Entry 7ZJI (electron microscopy, 3.40 A resolution); this record covers chains B and A of the 4 polymer chains in the assembly.

[Chain B (and A)]
Name: Transient receptor potential cation channel subfamily V member 2, Enhanced green fluorescent protein
Organism: Rattus norvegicus
Notes: chain A of this document is another copy of the same molecule, construct and numbering; everything in this record applies to it too
Reference sequence: chimeric construct of A0A0G2JSH6, A0A7G8ZY66: residues 1-761 from A0A0G2JSH6 (A0A0G2JSH6_RAT) positions 1-761 (same numbers); residues 776-1018 from A0A7G8ZY66 positions 2-244 (UniProt number = residue number - 774)
Sequence (1026 residues; numbered 1 to 1026; the number before each row is that of its first residue):
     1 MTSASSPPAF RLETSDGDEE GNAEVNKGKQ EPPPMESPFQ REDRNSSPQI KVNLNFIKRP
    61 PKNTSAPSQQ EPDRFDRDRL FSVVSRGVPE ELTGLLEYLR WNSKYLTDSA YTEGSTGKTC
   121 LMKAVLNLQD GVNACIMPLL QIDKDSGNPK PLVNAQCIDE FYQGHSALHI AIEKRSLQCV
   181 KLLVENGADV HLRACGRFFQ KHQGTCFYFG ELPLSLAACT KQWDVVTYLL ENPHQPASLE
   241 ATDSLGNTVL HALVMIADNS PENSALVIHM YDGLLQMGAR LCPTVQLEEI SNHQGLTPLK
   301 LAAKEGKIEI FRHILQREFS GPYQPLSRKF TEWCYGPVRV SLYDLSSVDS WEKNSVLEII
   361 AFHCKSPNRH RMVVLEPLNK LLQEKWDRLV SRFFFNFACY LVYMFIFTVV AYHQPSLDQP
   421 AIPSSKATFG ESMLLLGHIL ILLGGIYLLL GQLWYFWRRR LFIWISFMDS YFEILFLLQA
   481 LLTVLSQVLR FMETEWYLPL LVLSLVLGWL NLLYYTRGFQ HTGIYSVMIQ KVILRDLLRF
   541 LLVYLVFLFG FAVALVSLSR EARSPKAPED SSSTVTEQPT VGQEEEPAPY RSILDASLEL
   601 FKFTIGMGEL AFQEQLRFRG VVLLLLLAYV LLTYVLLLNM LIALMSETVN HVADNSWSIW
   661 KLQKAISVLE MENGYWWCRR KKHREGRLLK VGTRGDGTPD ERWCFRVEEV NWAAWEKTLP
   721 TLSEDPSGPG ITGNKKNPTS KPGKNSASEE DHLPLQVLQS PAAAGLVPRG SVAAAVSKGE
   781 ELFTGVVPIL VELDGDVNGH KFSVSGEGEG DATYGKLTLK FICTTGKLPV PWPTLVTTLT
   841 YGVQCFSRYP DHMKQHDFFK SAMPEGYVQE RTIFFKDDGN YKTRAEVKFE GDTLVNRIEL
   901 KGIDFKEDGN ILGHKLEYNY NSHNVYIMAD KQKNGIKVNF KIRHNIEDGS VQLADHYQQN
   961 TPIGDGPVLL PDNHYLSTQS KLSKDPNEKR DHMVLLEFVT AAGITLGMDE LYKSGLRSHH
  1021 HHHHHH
Not modelled in the structure: 1-74, 417-428, 560-587, 694-701, 717-1026 (chain A: 1-74, 417-428, 560-588, 694-701, 717-1026)
Differences from the reference sequence: conflict S571 (Asn in A0A0G2JSH6), S572 (Asn in A0A0G2JSH6), A713 (Val in A0A0G2JSH6), K981 (Ala207 in A0A7G8ZY66); linker (762-775); expression tag (1019-1026)

[Chain B / chain A interface]
Pairs across the interface - 39 pairs, chain B then chain A:
  W333(B) with Y162(A)
  Y335(B) with H165(A), hydrogen bond; E173(A)
  G336(B) with E173(A), hydrogen bond (backbone-side chain)
  P337(B) with F207(A)
  V338(B) with T205(A)
  Y412(B) with V553(A), hydrophobic
  S416(B) with L558(A)
  E495(B) with R617(A)
  W496(B) with R617(A)
  V502(B) with A554(A), hydrophobic
  L503(B) with L624(A), hydrophobic
  W509(B) with V546(A); G550(A)
  L510(B) with F547(A), hydrophobic
  Y525(B) with L538(A), hydrophobic
  M528(B) with N639(A), hydrogen bond (backbone-side chain)
  I529(B) with N639(A)
  V532(B) with N639(A)
  D536(B) with L631(A); V635(A)
  F540(B) with L627(A), hydrophobic
  L594(B) with F618(A), hydrophobic; R619(A)
  L598(B) with F612(A), hydrophobic; F618(A), hydrophobic; V622(A), hydrophobic
  F601(B) with L626(A), hydrophobic
  K602(B) with G608(A); E609(A); L610(A)
  I605(B) with F603(A), hydrophobic
  L641(B) with L638(A), hydrophobic
  L644(B) with L638(A), hydrophobic; I642(A), hydrophobic
  T648(B) with I642(A); M645(A)
  W712(B) with F207(A), hydrophobic
  W715(B) with R175(A)
Also at the interface, not in a pair above, chain B (37 interface residues in all): L498, P499, L512, L513, R539, L637, M645, V649
Also at the interface, not in a pair above, chain A (43 interface residues in all): H169, L216, T220, I256, V556, S557, S592, I593, L623, L632, Y634, A643

[In short]
Chain B and chain A form an interface of 37 and 43 residues respectively, with 3 hydrogen bonds. Among the
polar pairs are Y335(B)-H165(A), G336(B)-E173(A) and M528(B)-N639(A).
Both chains are Transient receptor potential cation channel subfamily V member 2, Enhanced green fluorescent
protein (Rattus norvegicus). Entry 7ZJI (Transient receptor potential cation channel subfamily V member
2,Enhanced green fluorescent protein) was determined by electron microscopy, deposited together with 7ZJD,
7ZJE, 7ZJG and 7ZJH.
